4F1H - chains A and B of the 3 polymer chains in the assembly; structure by X-ray diffraction, 1.66 A resolution.

== Chain A ==
Molecule: Tyrosyl-DNA phosphodiesterase 2
Organism: Danio rerio
Notes: EC 3.1.4.-
UniProt: Q5XJA0 (TYDP2_DANRE); numbering as in UniProt (aligned over 120-369)
Chain sequence (250 residues; numbered 120 to 369; the number before each row is that of its first residue):
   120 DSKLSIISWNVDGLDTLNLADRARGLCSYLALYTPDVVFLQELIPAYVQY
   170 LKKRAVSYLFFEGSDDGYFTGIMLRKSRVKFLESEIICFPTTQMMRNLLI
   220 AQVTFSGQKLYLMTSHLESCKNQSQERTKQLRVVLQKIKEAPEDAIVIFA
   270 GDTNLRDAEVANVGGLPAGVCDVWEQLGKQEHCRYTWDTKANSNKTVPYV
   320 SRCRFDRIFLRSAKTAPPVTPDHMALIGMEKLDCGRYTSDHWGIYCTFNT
Bound ions: Mg2+: E161 (shared with 1 residue of chain C)
UniProt features mapped onto this chain:
  - region (Interaction with 5' end of substrate DNA): N129 to L133, H235 to K240, N273 to R275
  - active site: D271 (Proton donor/acceptor)
  - binding site (Mg(2+)): D131, E161
  - site (Interaction with 5' end of substrate DNA): Y187, W306, F324, H360
Reported in the primary citation:
  - catalytic residues: N129, E161, D271, H360
  - Mg2+ coordination: E161
  - mutagenesis - E161A: abolished catalytic activity
  - binding site for the 5-nt DNA strand: K240, R275, R303, Y318, R321

== Chain B ==
Molecule: Tyrosyl-DNA phosphodiesterase 2
Organism: Danio rerio
Notes: EC 3.1.4.-
UniProt: Q5XJA0 (TYDP2_DANRE); residues 120-369 here = UniProt positions 120-369
Chain sequence (251 residues; each row starts with the number of its first residue):
   119 EDSKLSIISWNVDGLDTLNLADRARGLCSYLALYTPDVVFLQELIPAYVQ
   169 YLKKRAVSYLFFEGSDDGYFTGIMLRKSRVKFLESEIICFPTTQMMRNLL
   219 IAQVTFSGQKLYLMTSHLESCKNQSQERTKQLRVVLQKIKEAPEDAIVIF
   269 AGDTNLRDAEVANVGGLPAGVCDVWEQLGKQEHCRYTWDTKANSNKTVPY
   319 VSRCRFDRIFLRSAKTAPPVTPDHMALIGMEKLDCGRYTSDHWGIYCTFN
   369 T
UniProt features mapped onto this chain:
  - region (Interaction with 5' end of substrate DNA): N129 to L133, H235 to K240, N273 to R275
  - active site: D271 (Proton donor/acceptor)
  - binding site (Mg(2+)): D131, E161
  - site (Interaction with 5' end of substrate DNA): Y187, W306, F324, H360

== Interface between chain A and chain B ==
Contacting residue pairs (15):
  K240(A) - Q212(B)
  D276(A) - C239(B)
  D276(A) - N241(B)  hydrogen bond
  A277(A) - M213(B)  hydrophobic
  A277(A) - C239(B)  hydrophobic
  N281(A) - L133(B)
  N281(A) - Y187(B)  hydrogen bond
  N281(A) - M213(B)
  N281(A) - R215(B)  hydrogen bond
  V282(A) - L133(B)
  G283(A) - L133(B)
  A287(A) - T315(B)
  E294(A) - P317(B)
  E294(A) - Y318(B)
  G297(A) - Y318(B)
Other interface residues (no listed pair), chain A (12 interface residues in all): S243, A280, Q295
Other interface residues (no listed pair), chain B (11 interface residues in all): S238

== In short ==
The interface between chain A and chain B involves 12 residues on one side and 11 on the other, with 3
hydrogen bonds. Polar contacts include D276(A)-N241(B), N281(A)-Y187(B) and N281(A)-R215(B). From the paper:
catalytic residues N129(A), E161(A) and D271(A) among others; E161A of chain A abolishes catalytic activity.
Here chain A is Tyrosyl-DNA phosphodiesterase 2 and chain B is Tyrosyl-DNA phosphodiesterase 2, both from
Danio rerio. Entry 4F1H (Crystal structure of TDP2 from Danio rerio complexed with a single strand DNA) was
determined by X-ray diffraction (same publication as 4F1I, 4FPV, 4FVA and 4GEW).
